Entry 7TOK (X-ray diffraction, 2.45 A resolution); this record covers chain A.

== Chain A ==
Molecule: Acetylxylan esterase I
Organism: Flavobacterium johnsoniae
Notes: EC 3.1.1.72
Reference sequence: A0A5P6A8B9 (A0A5P6A8B9_FLAJO); residues 37-186 here correspond to UniProt positions 58-207 (UniProt number = residue number + 21)
Chain sequence (150 residues; each row starts with the number of its first residue):
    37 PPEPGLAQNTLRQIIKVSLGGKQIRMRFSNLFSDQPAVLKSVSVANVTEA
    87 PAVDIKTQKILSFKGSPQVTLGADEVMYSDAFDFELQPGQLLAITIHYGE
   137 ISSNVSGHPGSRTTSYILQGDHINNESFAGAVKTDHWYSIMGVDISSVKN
Not modelled in the structure: 37-40, 137-148, 172-174, 186
Modified residues: Mse62 (selenomethionine); Mse113 (selenomethionine); Mse177 (selenomethionine; parent Met)
Sequence notes: engineered mutation Mse62 (Leu83 in A0A5P6A8B9), Mse113 (Val134 in A0A5P6A8B9)
What the authors report for this chain:
  - conformationally variable residues (order/disorder transition): P37 to P40, I137 to R148

== Summary ==
The paper reports conformational variability at P37 and I137.
Chain A is Acetylxylan esterase I (Flavobacterium johnsoniae); the structure, Crystal structure of the CBM
domain of carbohydrate esterase FjoAcXE, was determined by X-ray diffraction (same publication as 7TOG, 7TOH,
7TOI and 7TOJ).
